Entry 3X1S (X-ray diffraction, 2.81 A resolution); this record covers chains A and I of the 10 polymer chains in the assembly.

[Chain A]
Molecule: Histone H3.1
Source organism: Homo sapiens
UniProtKB: P68431 (H31_HUMAN); residues 1-135 here correspond to UniProt positions 2-136 (UniProt number = residue number + 1)
Sequence (135 residues; numbered 1 to 135; the number before each row is that of its first residue):
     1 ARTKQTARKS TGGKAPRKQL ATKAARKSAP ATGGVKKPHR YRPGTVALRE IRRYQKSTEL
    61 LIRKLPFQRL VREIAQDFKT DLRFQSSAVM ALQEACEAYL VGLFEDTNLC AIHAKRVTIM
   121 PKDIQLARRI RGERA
Unresolved in the structure: 1-38, 135
Swiss-Prot annotation at these positions:
  - modified residue: Arg2 (Asymmetric dimethylarginine), Thr3 (Phosphothreonine), Lys4 (Allysine), Gln5 (5-glutamyl dopamine), Thr6 (Phosphothreonine), Arg8 (Citrulline), Lys9 (N6,N6,N6-trimethyllysine), Ser10 (ADP-ribosylserine), Thr11 (Phosphothreonine), Lys14 (N6-(2-hydroxyisobutyryl)lysine), Arg17 (Asymmetric dimethylarginine), Lys18 (N6-(2-hydroxyisobutyryl)lysine), Lys23 (N6-(2-hydroxyisobutyryl)lysine), Arg26 (Citrulline), Lys27 (N6,N6,N6-trimethyllysine), Ser28 (ADP-ribosylserine), Lys36 (N6,N6,N6-trimethyllysine), Lys37 (N6-methyllysine), Tyr41 (Phosphotyrosine), Lys56 (N6,N6,N6-trimethyllysine) and 8 more in UniProt
  - lipidation: Lys18 (N6-decanoyllysine)

[Chain I]
Molecule: 146-nt DNA strand
Sequence (146 nucleotides; numbered 1 to 146; the number before each row is that of its first residue):
     1 ATCAATATCC ACCTGCAGAT TCTACCAAAA GTGTATTTGG AAACTGCTCC ATCAAAAGGC
    61 ATGTTCAGCT GAATTCAGCT GAACATGCCT TTTGATGGAG CAGTTTCCAA ATACACTTTT
   121 GGTAGAATCT GCAGGTGGAT ATTGAT

[Chain A / chain I interface]
Residue-residue contacts (26; chain A residue first):
  Arg40(A) - DT65(I)  base contact
  Arg40(A) - DT143(I)  sugar contact
  Tyr41(A) - DT142(I)  phosphate contact
  Tyr41(A) - DT143(I)  phosphate contact
  Arg42(A) - DA67(I)  phosphate contact
  Arg42(A) - DG68(I)  salt bridge to the phosphate
  Arg42(A) - DT143(I)  hydrogen bond to the phosphate
  Pro43(A) - DA67(I)  phosphate contact
  Pro43(A) - DG68(I)  sugar contact
  Thr45(A) - DT143(I)  hydrogen bond to the phosphate
  Arg63(A) - DG59(I)  hydrogen bond to the phosphate
  Arg63(A) - DC60(I)  salt bridge to the phosphate
  Arg72(A) - DC50(I)  salt bridge to the phosphate
  Arg83(A) - DC49(I)  phosphate contact
  Arg83(A) - DC50(I)  salt bridge to the phosphate
  Arg83(A) - DA51(I)  salt bridge to the phosphate
  Phe84(A) - DC49(I)  phosphate contact
  Phe84(A) - DC50(I)  phosphate contact
  Gln85(A) - DC49(I)  phosphate contact
  Ser86(A) - DC49(I)  phosphate contact
  Arg116(A) - DT70(I)  phosphate contact
  Arg116(A) - DG71(I)  salt bridge to the phosphate
  Val117(A) - DT70(I)  hydrogen bond to the phosphate
  Thr118(A) - DT70(I)  hydrogen bond to the phosphate
  Met120(A) - DT70(I)  phosphate contact
  Met120(A) - DG71(I)  phosphate contact
Interface residues without a listed pair, chain A (17 interface residues in all): His39, Lys115
Interface residues without a listed pair, chain I (14 interface residues in all): DC69, DG144

[In short]
17 residues of chain A face 14 of chain I across their interface, with 5 hydrogen bonds and 6 salt bridges.
Polar contacts include Arg42(A)-DT143(I), Thr45(A)-DT143(I) and Arg63(A)-DG59(I).
Chain A is Histone H3.1 (Homo sapiens) and chain I is a 146-nt DNA strand; the structure, Crystal structure of
the nucleosome core particle, was determined by X-ray diffraction together with 3X1T, 3X1U and 3X1V from the
same study.
